4ZLA - chains A and B of the 6 polymer chains in the assembly; structure by X-ray diffraction, 1.90 A resolution.

# Chain A (and B)
Name: Cytosol aminopeptidase
From: Helicobacter pylori (strain ATCC 700392 / 26695)
Notes: EC 3.4.11.1, 3.4.11.10; chain B of this document is another copy of the same molecule, construct and numbering; everything in this record applies to it too
UniProt: O25294 (AMPA_HELPY); residue numbers follow UniProt; this construct covers 1-496
Amino-acid sequence (502 residues; numbered -5 to 496; the number before each row is that of its first residue; numbers below 1 keep their minus sign (Gly-5 is residue -5)):
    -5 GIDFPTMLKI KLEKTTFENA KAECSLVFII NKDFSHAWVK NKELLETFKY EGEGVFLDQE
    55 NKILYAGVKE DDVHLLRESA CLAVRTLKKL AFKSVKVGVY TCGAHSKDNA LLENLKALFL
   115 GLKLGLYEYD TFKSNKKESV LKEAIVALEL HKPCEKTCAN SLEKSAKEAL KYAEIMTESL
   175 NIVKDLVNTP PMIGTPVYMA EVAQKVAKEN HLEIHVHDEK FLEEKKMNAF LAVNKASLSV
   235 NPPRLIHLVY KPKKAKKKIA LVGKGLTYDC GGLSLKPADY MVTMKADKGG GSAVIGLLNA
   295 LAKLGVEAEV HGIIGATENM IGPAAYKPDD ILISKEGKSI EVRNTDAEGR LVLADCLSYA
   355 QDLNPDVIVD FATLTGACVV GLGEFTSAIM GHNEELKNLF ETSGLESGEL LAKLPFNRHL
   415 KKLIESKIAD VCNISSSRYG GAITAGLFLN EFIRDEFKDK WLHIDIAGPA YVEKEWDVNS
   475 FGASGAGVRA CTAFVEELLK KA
Not modelled in the structure: -5 to 0, 100-102, 147-154 (chain B: -5 to 0, 99-103, 147-155)
Sequence notes: expression tag (-5 to 0)
Ion coordination: Zn2+ site 1: Lys258, Asp263, Asp281, Glu342 (together with bestatin); Zn2+ site 2: Asp263, Asp340, Glu342 (together with bestatin); Na+: Ala461, Gly462, Tyr465
Small-molecule neighbours:
  - bicarbonate ion (BCT): Lys258, Asp340, Ala341, Glu342, Gly343, Arg344, Leu368
  - bestatin (BES; 2-(3-amino-2-hydroxy-4-phenyl-butyrylamino)-4-methyl-pentanoic acid): Lys258, Asp263, Lys270, Met278, Asp281, Asn338, Asp340, Ala341, Glu342, Arg344, Thr367, Leu368, Thr369, Gly370, Ala371, Ile428, Ala461
UniProt features mapped onto this chain:
  - active site: Lys270, Arg344
  - binding site (Mn(2+)): Lys258, Asp263, Asp281, Asp340, Glu342

# Chain A / chain B interface
Pairs across the interface (51):
  Lys229(A) with Met186(B)
  Leu267(A) with Leu269(B); Met275(B); Met314(B), hydrophobic; Ile315(B), hydrophobic
  Ser268(A) with Ala272(B)
  Leu269(A) with Leu269(B), hydrophobic
  Ile315(A) with Ile315(B), hydrophobic
  Gly316(A) with Met314(B); Ile315(B)
  Pro317(A) with Ala230(B); Ser231(B); Met314(B); Ile315(B)
  Lys321(A) with Pro185(B); Tyr262(B); Glu312(B), salt bridge; Met314(B)
  Pro322(A) with Tyr262(B), hydrogen bond (backbone-side chain); Met275(B); Val276(B), hydrophobic
  Asp323(A) with Pro184(B); Pro185(B); Tyr262(B); Val276(B); Thr277(B), hydrogen bond (side chain-backbone); Met278(B), hydrogen bond (side chain-backbone); Lys279(B), hydrogen bond (side chain-backbone)
  Asp324(A) with Pro184(B); Pro185(B); Met186(B), hydrogen bond (side chain-backbone)
  Ile325(A) with Phe126(B), hydrophobic; Pro184(B)
  Leu326(A) with Met186(B), hydrophobic
  Ile327(A) with Phe126(B), hydrophobic
  Gly331(A) with Ser128(B)
  Ser333(A) with Phe126(B), hydrogen bond (side chain-backbone)
  Arg337(A) with Val276(B); Glu467(B), salt bridge
  Asn338(A) with Ala272(B)
  Ser420(A) with Lys127(B), hydrogen bond (backbone-side chain)
  Lys421(A) with Lys127(B); Phe475(B)
  Ile422(A) with Tyr123(B); Phe126(B); Lys279(B); Phe475(B), hydrophobic
  Ala423(A) with Lys127(B), hydrogen bond (backbone-side chain)
  Asp424(A) with Phe126(B); Lys127(B); Ser128(B), hydrogen bond
Other interface residues (no listed pair), chain A (26 interface residues in all): Ala318, Tyr320, Lys332
Other interface residues (no listed pair), chain B (26 interface residues in all): Val234, Cys264, Gly316, Tyr465

# In short
The chain A/chain B interface involves 26 residues from each chain, with 9 hydrogen bonds and 2 salt bridges.
Among the polar pairs are Lys321(A)-Glu312(B), Arg337(A)-Glu467(B) and Pro322(A)-Tyr262(B). Chain A binds
bicarbonate ion and bestatin.
Both chains are Cytosol aminopeptidase (Helicobacter pylori (strain ATCC 700392 / 26695)). Entry 4ZLA
(Bestatin complex structure of leucine aminopeptidase from Helicobacter pylori) was determined by X-ray
diffraction (same publication as 4ZI6).
